Entry 4AQT (X-ray diffraction, 3.20 A resolution); this record covers chain A.

Chain A:
Protein: Laminin subunit gamma-1
Organism: Mus musculus
Notes: fragment: ln-le1-2 fragment, residues 33-395
UniProt: P02468 (LAMC1_MOUSE); residue numbers follow UniProt; this construct covers 33-395
Chain sequence (375 residues; row label = number of the first residue in the row):
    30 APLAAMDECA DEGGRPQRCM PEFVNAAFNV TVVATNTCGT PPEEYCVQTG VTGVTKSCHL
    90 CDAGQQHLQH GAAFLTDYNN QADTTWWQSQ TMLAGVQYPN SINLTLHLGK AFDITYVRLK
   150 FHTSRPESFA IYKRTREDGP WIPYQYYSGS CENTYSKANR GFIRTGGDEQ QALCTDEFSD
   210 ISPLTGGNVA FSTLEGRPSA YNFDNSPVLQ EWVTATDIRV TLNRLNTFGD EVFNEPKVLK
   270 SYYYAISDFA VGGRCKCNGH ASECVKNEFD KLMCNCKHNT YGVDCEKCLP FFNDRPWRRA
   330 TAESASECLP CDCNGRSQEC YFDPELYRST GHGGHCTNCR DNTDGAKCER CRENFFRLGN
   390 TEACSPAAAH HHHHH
Disordered / not traced: 30-36, 79-82, 398-404
Disulfide bonds: Cys38-Cys48, Cys67-Cys90, Cys75-Cys87, Cys180-Cys203, Cys284-Cys293, Cys286-Cys303, Cys305-Cys314, Cys317-Cys337, Cys340-Cys349, Cys342-Cys365, Cys368-Cys377, Cys380-Cys393
Glycans and other covalent adducts: N-acetylglucosamine (NAG) linked to Asn58, Asn132
Sequence notes: expression tag (30-32, 396-404); conflict Cys337 (Ser in P02468)
Bound ions: Ca2+: Phe103, Asp106, Thr114, Ser276
Curated features (UniProtKB/Swiss-Prot):
  - glycosylation (N-linked (GlcNAc...) asparagine): Asn58, Asn132
From the paper describing this entry:
  - post-translational modification sites: Asn58, Asn132
  - Ca2+ coordination: Asp106, Thr114
  - Ca2+ coordination through a water molecule: Asn108, Asp277 (proposed by the authors, not directly observed)

Summary:
N-acetylglucosamine is covalently linked to Asn58 and Asn132. Phe103, Asp106, Thr114 and Ser276 coordinate
Ca2+. The paper reports Ca2+ coordination by Asp106 and Thr114; water-mediated Ca2+ coordination by Asn108 and
Asp277.
Chain A is Laminin subunit gamma-1 (Mus musculus); the structure, Laminin gamma1 LN-LE1-2 structure, was
determined by X-ray diffraction.
